PDB entry 7AFO | electron microscopy, 3.93 A resolution | chains A and Q of the 15 polymer chains in the assembly

Chain A:
Molecule: 16SrRNA (body domain of the 30S ribosome)
Organism: Escherichia coli
Sequence (1541 nucleotides; each row starts with the number of its first residue; note: 2 numbers in that range are skipped by the numbering (no residue carries them; nothing is unmodelled there)):
     1 AAAUUGAAGAGUUUGAUCAUGGCUCAGAUUGAACGCUGGCGGCAGGCCUA
    51 ACACAUGCAAGUCGAACGGUAACAGGAAGAAGCUUGCUUCUUUGCUGACG
   101 AGUGGCGGACGGGUGAGUAAUGUCUGGGAAACUGCCUGAUGGAGGGGGAU
   151 AACUACUGGAAACGGUAGCUAAUACCGCAUAACGUCGCAAGACCAAAGAG
   201 GGGGACCUUCGGGCCUCUUGCCAUCGGAUGUGCCCAGAUGGGAUUAGCUA
   251 GUAGGUGGGGUAACGGCUCACCUAGGCGACGAUCCCUAGCUGGUCUGAGA
   301 GGAUGACCAGCCACACUGGAACUGAGACACGGUCCAGACUCCUACGGGAG
   351 GCAGCAGUGGGGAAUAUUGCACAAUGGGCGCAAGCCUGAUGCAGCCAUGC
   401 CGCGUGUAUGAAGAAGGCCUUCGGGUUGUAAAGUACUUUCAGCGGGGAGG
   451 AAGGGAGUAAAGUUAAUACCUUUGCUCAUUGACGUUACCCGCAGAAGAAG
   501 CACCGGCUAACUCCGUGCCAGCAGCCGCGGUAAUACGGAGGGUGCAAGCG
   551 UUAAUCGGAAUUACUGGGCGUAAAGCGCACGCAGGCGGUUUGUUAAGUCA
   601 GAUGUGAAAUCCCCGGGCUCAACCUGGGAACUGCAUCUGAUACUGGCAAG
   651 CUUGAGUCUCGUAGAGGGGGGUAGAAUUCCAGGUGUAGCGGUGAAAUGCG
   701 UAGAGAUCUGGAGGAAUACCGGUGGCGAAGGCGGCCCCCUGGACGAAGAC
   751 UGACGCUCAGGUGCGAAAGCGUGGGGAGCAAACAGGAUUAGAUACCCUGG
   801 UAGUCCACGCCGUAAACGAUGUCGACUUGGAGGUUGUGCCCUUGAGGCGU
   851 GGCUUCCGGAGCUAACGCGUUAAGUCGACCGCCUGGGGAGUACGGCCGCA
   901 AGGUUAAAACUCAAAUGAAUUGACGGGGGC
   932 CCGCACAAGCGGUGGAGCAUGUGGUUUAAUUCGAUGXAACGCGAAGAACC
   982 UUACCUGGUCUUGACAUCCACGGAAGUUUUCAGAGAUGAGAAUGUGCCUU
  1032 CGGGAACCGUGAGACAGGUGCUGCAUGGCUGUCGUCAGCUCGUGUUGUGA
  1082 AAUGUUGGGUUAAGUCCCGCAACGAGCGCAACCCUUAUCCUUUGUUGCCA
  1132 GCGGUCCGGCCGGGAACUCAAAGGAGACUGCCAGUGAUAAACUGGAGGAA
  1182 GGUGGGGAUGACGUCAAGUCAUCAUGGCCCUUACGACCAGGGCUACACAC
  1232 GUGCUACAAUGGCGCAUACAAAGAGAAGCGACCUCGCGAGAGCAAGCGGA
  1282 CCUCAUAAAGUGCGUCGUAGUCCGGAUUGGAGUCUGCAACUCGACUCCAU
  1332 GAAGUCGGAAUCGCUAGUAAUCGUGGAUCAGAAUGCCACGGUGAAUACGU
  1382 UCCCGGCCUUG
 1392A U
  1393 A
  1395 CACACCGCCCGUXACACCAUGGGAGUGGGUUGCAAAAGAAGUAGGUAGCU
  1445 UAACCUUCGGGAGGGCGCUUACCACUUUGUGAUUCAUGACUGGGGUGAAG
  1495 UCGUAACAAGGUAACCGUAGGGGAACCUGCGGUUGGAUCACCUCCUUA
Not modelled in the structure: 932-1386, 1392A, 1395-1506, 1541-1542
Modified residues: 2MG (2N-methylguanosine-5'-monophosphate) at position 967, 5MC (5-methylcytidine-5'-monophosphate) at position 968, 2MG (2N-methylguanosine-5'-monophosphate) at position 1208, 4OC (4n,o2'-methylcytidine-5'-monophosphate) at position 1402, 5MC (5-methylcytidine-5'-monophosphate) at position 1407, UR3 (3-methyluridine-5'-monophoshate) at position 1498, 2MG (2N-methylguanosine-5'-monophosphate) at position 1516, MA6 (6N-dimethyladenosine-5'-monophoshate) at position 1518, MA6 (6N-dimethyladenosine-5'-monophoshate) at position 1519
Ion coordination: Mg2+ site 1 near G21 (its only coordinating residue here); Mg2+ site 2: C48, G115; Mg2+ site 3: A109, G331; Mg2+ site 4: A174, C175, A197; Mg2+ site 5: G299, G558; Mg2+ site 6 near C355 (its only coordinating residue here); Mg2+ site 7 near U398 (its only coordinating residue here); Mg2+ site 8: G450, A451; Mg2+ site 9: A509, A510; Mg2+ site 10 near A547 (its only coordinating residue here); Mg2+ site 11: A572, A573, A574; Mg2+ site 12: C576, C578; 4 more Mg2+ sites not listed

Chain Q:
Molecule: 30S ribosomal protein S17
Organism: Escherichia coli
Reference sequence: C3SQY7 (C3SQY7_ECOLX); residue numbers follow UniProt; this construct covers 1-84
Sequence (84 residues; each row starts with the number of its first residue):
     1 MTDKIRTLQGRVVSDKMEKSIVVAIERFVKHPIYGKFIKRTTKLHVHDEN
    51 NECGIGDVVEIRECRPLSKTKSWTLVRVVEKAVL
Not modelled in the structure: 1-3, 84

How chain A and chain Q interact:
Contacting residue pairs - 65 pairs, chain A then chain Q:
  G127(A) with Arg6(Q), hydrogen bond to the sugar; Glu63(Q), hydrogen bond to the base
  A129(A) with Arg65(Q), phosphate contact
  A130(A) with Arg65(Q), base contact; Pro66(Q), base contact
  C234(A) with Pro66(Q), sugar contact; Ser72(Q), hydrogen bond to the sugar
  C235(A) with Glu63(Q), sugar contact; Ser72(Q), sugar contact; Trp73(Q), hydrogen bond to the sugar
  A236(A) with Leu44(Q), phosphate contact
  G237(A) with Arg27(Q), hydrogen bond to the phosphate; Thr42(Q), phosphate contact
  A238(A) with Arg27(Q), salt bridge to the phosphate
  A253(A) with Met17(Q), hydrogen bond to the sugar; Lys69(Q), salt bridge to the phosphate; Thr70(Q), phosphate contact
  G254(A) with Met17(Q), sugar contact; Glu18(Q), hydrogen bond to the sugar; Ser20(Q), phosphate contact; Ser68(Q), phosphate contact; Lys69(Q), phosphate contact; Thr70(Q), hydrogen bond to the phosphate; Lys71(Q), hydrogen bond to the phosphate
  G255(A) with Glu18(Q), hydrogen bond to the sugar; Lys19(Q), hydrogen bond to the phosphate; Ser68(Q), hydrogen bond to the phosphate; Lys71(Q), salt bridge to the phosphate
  U256(A) with Lys19(Q), salt bridge to the phosphate
  C264(A) with Arg65(Q), hydrogen bond to the phosphate; Pro66(Q), hydrogen bond to the sugar
  G265(A) with Arg65(Q), salt bridge to the phosphate; Pro66(Q), sugar contact; Leu67(Q), sugar contact; Ser68(Q), sugar contact; Lys69(Q), hydrogen bond to the sugar
  G266(A) with Lys69(Q), phosphate contact
  C267(A) with Lys69(Q), phosphate contact
  G275(A) with Lys16(Q), salt bridge to the phosphate; Met17(Q), phosphate contact
  G276(A) with Ser14(Q), hydrogen bond to the phosphate; Lys16(Q), phosphate contact; Met17(Q), sugar contact; Val22(Q), phosphate contact; His45(Q), hydrogen bond to the phosphate
  C277(A) with Val22(Q), phosphate contact; Lys43(Q), salt bridge to the phosphate; His45(Q), salt bridge to the phosphate
  G278(A) with Lys43(Q), salt bridge to the phosphate
  C280(A) with Glu26(Q), hydrogen bond to the base; Lys39(Q), base contact; Arg40(Q), hydrogen bond to the sugar; Thr41(Q), hydrogen bond to the base
  C564(A) with Ile33(Q), sugar contact; Tyr34(Q), sugar contact
  G585(A) with Lys36(Q), hydrogen bond to the phosphate
  C586(A) with Lys36(Q), salt bridge to the phosphate
  G597(A) with Phe28(Q), sugar contact; Phe37(Q), sugar contact
  U598(A) with Phe37(Q), phosphate contact
  A635(A) with Arg6(Q), hydrogen bond to the phosphate
  U636(A) with Arg6(Q), salt bridge to the phosphate
  C637(A) with Lys4(Q), salt bridge to the phosphate
  U638(A) with Lys4(Q), salt bridge to the phosphate
  C879(A) with Lys36(Q), salt bridge to the phosphate
Other interface residues (no listed pair), chain A (32 interface residues in all): G128
Other interface residues (no listed pair), chain Q (34 interface residues in all): His47

Summary:
The interface between chain A and chain Q involves 32 residues on one side and 34 on the other; the contacts
include 22 hydrogen bonds and 14 salt bridges. Polar contacts include G127(A)-Glu63(Q), C280(A)-Glu26(Q) and
C280(A)-Thr41(Q).
Here chain A is 16SrRNA (body domain of the 30S ribosome) and chain Q is 30S ribosomal protein S17, both from
Escherichia coli. Entry 7AFO (Bacterial 30S ribosomal subunit assembly complex state B (body domain)) was
determined by electron microscopy together with 7AF3, 7AF5, 7AF8, 7AFA, 7AFD, 7AFH and 17 further entries from
the same study.
